5U1C - chains A and J of the 10 polymer chains in the assembly; structure by electron microscopy, 3.90 A resolution.

# Chain A
Protein: HIV-1 Integrase, Sso7d chimera
Source organism: Sulfolobus solfataricus
UniProtKB: chimeric construct of A0A157T5S7, F2WR39: residues -74 to -11 from A0A157T5S7 (A0A157T5S7_SULSF) positions 5-68 (UniProt number = residue number + 79); residues 1-288 from F2WR39 positions 1-288 (same numbers)
Amino-acid sequence (383 residues; numbered -94 to 288; the number before each row is that of its first residue; numbers below 1 keep their minus sign (Met-94 is residue -94)):
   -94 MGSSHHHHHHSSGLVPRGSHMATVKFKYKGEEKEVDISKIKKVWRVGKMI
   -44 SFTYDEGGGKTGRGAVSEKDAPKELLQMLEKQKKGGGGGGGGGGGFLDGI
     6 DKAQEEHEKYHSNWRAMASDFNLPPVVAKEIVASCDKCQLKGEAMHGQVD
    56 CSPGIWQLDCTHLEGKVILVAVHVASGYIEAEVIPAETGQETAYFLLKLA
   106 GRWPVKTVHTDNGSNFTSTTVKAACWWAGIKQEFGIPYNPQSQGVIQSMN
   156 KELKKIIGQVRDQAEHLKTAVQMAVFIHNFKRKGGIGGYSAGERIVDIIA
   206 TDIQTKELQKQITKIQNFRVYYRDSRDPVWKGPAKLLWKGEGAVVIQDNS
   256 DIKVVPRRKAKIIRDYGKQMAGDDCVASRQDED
Disordered / not traced: -94 to 0, 205-222, 270-288
Construct notes: expression tag (-94 to -75); linker (-10 to 0); engineered mutation Gln152 (Glu in F2WR39)
Metal / ion sites: Zn2+: His12, His16, Cys40, Cys43; Mg2+: Asp64, Asp116 (shared with DG22(J) of chain J)
Reported in the primary citation:
  - binding site for the 23-nt DNA strand: Lys46
  - binding site for the 37-nt DNA strand (chain J): Lys156, Lys159, Arg231
  - binding site for the 23-nt DNA strand: Lys160
  - specificity-determining residues: Ser119, Arg231 (citing earlier work)
  - mutagenesis - E35K (2-fold), K46E (5-fold), E212K (>10-fold), K240E (>10-fold), I257D (>10-fold): decreased growth
  - mutagenesis - K46A: unchanged growth (citing earlier work)
  - mutagenesis - K46E: decreased catalytic activity
  - conformationally variable residues (order/disorder transition): Thr206 to Ile220

# Chain J
Molecule: 37-nt DNA strand
Sequence (37 nucleotides; each row starts with the number of its first residue):
     1 CAGTGTGGAAAATCTCTAGCAGTTACAGTCAGCGTAC
Disordered / not traced: 1-9, 35-37
Metal / ion sites: Mg2+: DG22 (shared with Asp64(A), Asp116(A) of chain A)

# Interface between chain A and chain J
Pairs across the interface (15; chain A residue first):
  Asp64(A) with DG22(J), phosphate contact
  Thr66(A) with DA21(J), hydrogen bond to the phosphate
  His67(A) with DG22(J), phosphate contact
  Asp116(A) with DG22(J), phosphate contact
  Pro145(A) with DA21(J), sugar contact
  Gln146(A) with DA21(J), hydrogen bond to the base
  Gln152(A) with DC20(J), sugar contact; DA21(J), sugar contact; DG22(J), phosphate contact
  Ser153(A) with DG19(J), base contact
  Lys156(A) with DA18(J), base contact; DG19(J), sugar contact
  Lys159(A) with DA21(J), salt bridge to the phosphate
  Arg231(A) with DG22(J), hydrogen bond to the base; DT23(J), base contact
Other interface residues (no listed pair), chain A (12 interface residues in all): Asn155

# Summary
The interface between chain A and chain J involves 12 residues on one side and 6 on the other, with 3 hydrogen
bonds and 1 salt bridge. Polar contacts include Gln146(A)-DA21(J), Arg231(A)-DG22(J) and Thr66(A)-DA21(J). The
paper reports a binding site for the 37-nt DNA strand (chain J) at Lys156(A), Lys159(A) and Arg231(A); E35K,
K46E and E212K of chain A, among others, reduce growth; 6 substitutions were tested in all.
Chain A is HIV-1 Integrase, Sso7d chimera (Sulfolobus solfataricus) and chain J is a 37-nt DNA strand; the
structure, Structure of tetrameric HIV-1 Strand Transfer Complex Intasome, was determined by electron
microscopy.
